3J45 - chains y and E of the 11 polymer chains in the assembly; structure by electron microscopy, 9.50 A resolution (very low resolution: no residue pairs are listed; an interface is given only as per-side residue counts).

Chain y:
Protein: Protein translocase subunit SecY
Source organism: Escherichia coli
Reference sequence: P0AGA2 (SECY_ECOLI); numbering as in UniProt (aligned over 6-440)
Sequence (437 residues; each row starts with the number of its first residue):
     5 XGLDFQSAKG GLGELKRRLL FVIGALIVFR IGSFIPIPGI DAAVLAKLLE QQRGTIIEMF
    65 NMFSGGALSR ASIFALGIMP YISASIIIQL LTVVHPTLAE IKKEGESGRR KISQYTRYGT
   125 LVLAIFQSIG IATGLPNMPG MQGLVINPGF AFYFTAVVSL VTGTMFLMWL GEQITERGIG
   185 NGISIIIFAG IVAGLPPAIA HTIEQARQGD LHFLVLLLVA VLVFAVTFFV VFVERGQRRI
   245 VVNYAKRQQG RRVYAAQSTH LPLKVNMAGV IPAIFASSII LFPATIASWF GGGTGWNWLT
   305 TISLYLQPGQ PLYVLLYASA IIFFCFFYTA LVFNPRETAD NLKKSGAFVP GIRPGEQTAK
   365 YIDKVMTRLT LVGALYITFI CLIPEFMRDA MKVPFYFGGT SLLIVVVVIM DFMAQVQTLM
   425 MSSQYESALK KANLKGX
Differences from the reference sequence: acetylation (5); amidation (441)
Modified residues: ACE (acetyl group) at position 5; NH2 (amino group) at position 441
Swiss-Prot annotation at these positions:
  - mutagenesis: Pro40 (P40S: In secY100; temperature-sensitive), Ile60 to Arg74 (Some loss of viability, supports protein translocation; strongly suppresses defective and missing signal sequences; transient transmembrane channels open), Asn65 to Gly70 (Grows almost as well as wild-type, supports protein translocation; strongly suppresses defective and missing signal sequences; transient transmembrane channels open), Phe67 (F67C: In prlA3; altered signal sequence interaction, transient channel opening and closing in presence of oxidant; massive ion flux when cross-linked to SecE C-120 mutation), Gly167 (G167E: In secY100; temperature-sensitive), Gly240 (G240D: In secY24; temperature-sensitive at 42 degrees Celsius, impairs interaction with SecE even at 30 degrees in vitro), Ser282 (S282R: In prlA401; altered signal sequence interaction, transient transmembrane channels open), Phe286 (F286Y: In prlA4-1; altered signal sequence interaction), Pro287 (P287L: In secY161; altered signal sequence interaction), Ile290 (I290T: In secY121; altered signal sequence interaction), Arg357 (R357H: In secY39; cold-sensitive), Ala363 (A363S: In secY40; cold-sensitive), 1 further mutagenesis entry in UniProt

Chain E:
Protein: Preprotein translocase subunit SecE
Source organism: Escherichia coli
Reference sequence: P0AG96 (SECE_ECOLI); numbering as in UniProt (aligned over 74-127)
Sequence (56 residues; each row starts with the number of its first residue):
    73 XEARTEVRKV IWPTRQETLH TTLIVAAVTA VMSLILWGLD GILVRLVSFI TGLRFX
Differences from the reference sequence: acetylation (73); amidation (128)
Modified residues: ACE (acetyl group) at position 73; NH2 (amino group) at position 128

Chain y / chain E interface:
At this resolution (10 A) residue pairs are not listed: 35 residues of chain y and 27 of chain E lie at the interface.

Overview:
The interface between chain y and chain E involves 35 residues on one side and 27 on the other. From UniProt:
16 mutagenesis sites on chain y.
Here chain y is Protein translocase subunit SecY and chain E is Preprotein translocase subunit SecE, both from
Escherichia coli. Entry 3J45 (Structure of a non-translocating SecY protein channel with the 70S ribosome) was
determined by electron microscopy together with 3J46 from the same study.
